Entry 8ADL (electron microscopy, 2.95 A resolution); this record covers chains Q and O of the 22 polymer chains in the assembly.

Chain Q:
Protein: Maintenance of telomere capping protein 5
From: Saccharomyces cerevisiae
UniProt: Q03897 (WDR59_YEAST); residue numbers follow UniProt; this construct covers 1-1148
Chain sequence (1148 residues; row label = number of the first residue in the row):
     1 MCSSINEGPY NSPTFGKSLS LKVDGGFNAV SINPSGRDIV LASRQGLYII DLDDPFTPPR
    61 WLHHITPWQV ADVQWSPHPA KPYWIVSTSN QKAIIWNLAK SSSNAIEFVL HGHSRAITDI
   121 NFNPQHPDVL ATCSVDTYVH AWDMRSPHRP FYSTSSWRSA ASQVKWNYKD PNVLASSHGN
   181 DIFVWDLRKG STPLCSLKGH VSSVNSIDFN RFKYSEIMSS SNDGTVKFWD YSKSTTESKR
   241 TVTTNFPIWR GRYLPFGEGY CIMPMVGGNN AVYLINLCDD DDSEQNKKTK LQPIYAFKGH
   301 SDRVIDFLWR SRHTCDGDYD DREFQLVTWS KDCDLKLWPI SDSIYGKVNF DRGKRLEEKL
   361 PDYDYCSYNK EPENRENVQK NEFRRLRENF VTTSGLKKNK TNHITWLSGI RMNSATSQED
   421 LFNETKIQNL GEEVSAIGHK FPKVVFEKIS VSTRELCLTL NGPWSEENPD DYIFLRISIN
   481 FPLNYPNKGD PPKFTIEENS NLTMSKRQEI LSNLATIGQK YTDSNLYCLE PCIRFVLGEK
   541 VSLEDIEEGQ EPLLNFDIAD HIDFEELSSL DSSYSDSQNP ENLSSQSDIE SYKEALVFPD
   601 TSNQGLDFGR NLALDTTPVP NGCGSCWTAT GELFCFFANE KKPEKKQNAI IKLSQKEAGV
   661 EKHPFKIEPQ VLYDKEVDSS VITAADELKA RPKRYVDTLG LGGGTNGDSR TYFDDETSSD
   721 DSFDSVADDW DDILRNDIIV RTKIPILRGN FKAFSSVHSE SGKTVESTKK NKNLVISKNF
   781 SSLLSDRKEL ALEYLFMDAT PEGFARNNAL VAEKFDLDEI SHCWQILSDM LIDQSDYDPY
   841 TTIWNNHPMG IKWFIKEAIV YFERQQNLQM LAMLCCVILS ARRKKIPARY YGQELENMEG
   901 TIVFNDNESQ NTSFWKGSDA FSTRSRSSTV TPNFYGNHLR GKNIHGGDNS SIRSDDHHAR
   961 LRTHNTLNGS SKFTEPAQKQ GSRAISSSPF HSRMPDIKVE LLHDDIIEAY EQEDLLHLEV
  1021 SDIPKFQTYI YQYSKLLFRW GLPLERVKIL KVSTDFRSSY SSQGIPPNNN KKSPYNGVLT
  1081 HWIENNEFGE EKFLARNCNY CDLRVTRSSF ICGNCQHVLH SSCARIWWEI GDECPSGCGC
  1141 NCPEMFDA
Disordered / not traced: 1-7, 281-285, 375-382, 397-399, 414-426, 540-615, 640-771, 884-993, 1062-1072, 1148
UniProt features mapped onto this chain:
  - modified residue: S759 (Phosphoserine)
Metal / ion sites: Zn2+ site 1: C1098, C1101, H1120, C1123; Zn2+ site 2: C1112, C1115, C1140, C1142; Zn2+ site 3: C1115, H1117, C1134, C1138

Chain O:
Protein: SEH-associated protein 4
From: Saccharomyces cerevisiae
UniProt: P38164 (SEA4_YEAST); residue numbers follow UniProt; this construct covers 1-1038
Chain sequence (1038 residues; row label = number of the first residue in the row):
     1 MGLIKKVTHW SYDNLIDYLS VNPTRDEVTH YKVDPENESD ESIIKLHTVK DFGSITCLDY
    61 SESEIGMIGV GEKNGYLRIF NISGQNSSSP ASHAPVGLNA NNETSMTNAS GGKAAQAENI
   121 VGSVSNLKDT QGYPVSETNY DIRVRAKKQR CINSLGINTN GLIAMGLDRN KHDSSLQIWD
   181 MNYHDDSHET INPMFSYCTN ESIVSLKFLN DTSVLAASTK FLKEIDVRSP NPIYQHPTRL
   241 TYDIKLNPFN DWQFSTYGDD GTLAIWDRRK LSDQASLGDL NVASPLLTFE KLVGSGAASR
   301 KYMNSCFRWS CVRNNEFATL HRGDTIKRWR LGYYCDSNRD IAADDDNEMN IENLFVSSVH
   361 DTNTMYDRVA TFDYIPRSNN GTSLICMRQS GTIYRMPISE VCSKAILNNR NSLLLSNFEN
   421 TEIDEIRVNN EHEKSNLENV KTILKNLSFE DLDVSEDYFP SGHDEPNNEI EYSELSEEEN
   481 EGSNDVLDSK RGFELFWKPE KLLEKDISVI MRTRASLGYG LDPMNTVEMI DSSKNLQNNA
   541 YIRNTWRWIA IAKASVDDGT MVSGDLDLGY EGVIGIWNGI NGISNQDRYR QETILSDKQL
   601 NKEMEKIIKL RRKNRDRNSP IANAAGSPKY VQRRLCLIIS GWDLSRSDYE DKYNIIMKNG
   661 HYEKAAAWAV FFGDIPKAVE ILGSAKKERL RLIATAIAGY LAYKDLPGNN AWRQQCRKMS
   721 SELDDPYLRV IFAFIADNDW WDILYEPAIS LRERLGVALR FLNDTDLTTF LDRTSSTVIE
   781 NGELEGLILT GITPNGIDLL QSYVNKTSDV QSAALISIFG SPRYFRDQRV DEWIQTYRDM
   841 LKSWELFSMR ARFDVLRSKL SRTKTGVLTA DIKPRQIYIQ CQNCKQNINT PRTSSPSSAV
   901 STSAGNYKNG EAYRRNNADY KKFNTGSSEA QAADEKPRHK YCCPHCGSSF PRCAICLMPL
   961 GTSNLPFVIN GTQSRDPMQT EDSQDGANRE LVSRKLKLNE WFSFCLSCNH GMHAGHAEEW
  1021 FDRHNVCPTP GCTCQCNK
Disordered / not traced: 1, 84-139, 274-282, 338-349, 430-495, 535-536, 581-594, 614-625, 892-939, 964-994, 1038
UniProt features mapped onto this chain:
  - modified residue (Phosphoserine): S123, S136
Metal / ion sites: Zn2+ site 1: C881, C884, C943, C946; Zn2+ site 2: C953, C956, H1013, H1016; Zn2+ site 3: C1005, C1008, C1034, C1036; Zn2+ site 4: C1008, H1010, C1027, C1032

Interface between chain Q and chain O:
Pairs across the interface - 121 pairs, chain Q then chain O:
  L795(Q) - R1023(O)
  M797(Q) - H1024(O)
  D798(Q) - R1023(O)
  F1038(Q) - I955(O)
  F1038(Q) - C956(O)
  P1043(Q) - I955(O)  hydrophobic
  L1044(Q) - I955(O)  hydrophobic
  L1044(Q) - E1019(O)
  L1044(Q) - W1020(O)  hydrophobic
  R1046(Q) - A954(O)
  V1047(Q) - A954(O)
  V1047(Q) - I955(O)  hydrophobic
  V1047(Q) - W1020(O)  hydrophobic
  V1047(Q) - P1028(O)
  K1048(Q) - W1020(O)
  K1048(Q) - R1023(O)
  K1048(Q) - H1024(O)
  K1051(Q) - C1027(O)  hydrogen bond (side chain-backbone)
  K1051(Q) - T1029(O)  hydrogen bond (side chain-backbone)
  K1051(Q) - C1032(O)  hydrogen bond (side chain-backbone)
  T1054(Q) - P1030(O)
  T1054(Q) - G1031(O)
  P1074(Q) - P951(O)
  P1074(Q) - R952(O)  hydrogen bond (backbone-backbone)
  Y1075(Q) - P951(O)  hydrophobic
  Y1075(Q) - R952(O)
  Y1075(Q) - C953(O)
  Y1075(Q) - A954(O)  hydrophobic
  Y1075(Q) - L957(O)
  Y1075(Q) - H1010(O)
  Y1075(Q) - T1029(O)
  Y1075(Q) - P1030(O)
  N1076(Q) - P951(O)
  G1077(Q) - C881(O)
  G1077(Q) - Q882(O)
  V1078(Q) - I879(O)  hydrophobic
  V1078(Q) - Q880(O)
  V1078(Q) - P951(O)
  V1078(Q) - F1004(O)  hydrophobic
  V1078(Q) - N1009(O)
  L1079(Q) - Q880(O)  hydrogen bond (backbone-backbone)
  L1079(Q) - Q882(O)
  L1079(Q) - N1009(O)
  T1080(Q) - I877(O)
  T1080(Q) - Y878(O)
  T1080(Q) - L1006(O)
  T1080(Q) - N1009(O)
  H1081(Q) - I877(O)
  H1081(Q) - Y878(O)  hydrogen bond (backbone-backbone)
  H1081(Q) - Q880(O)  hydrogen bond
  W1082(Q) - Q876(O)
  W1082(Q) - I877(O)  hydrophobic
  W1082(Q) - L1006(O)  hydrophobic
  I1083(Q) - R875(O)
  I1083(Q) - Q876(O)  hydrogen bond (backbone-backbone)
  I1083(Q) - Y878(O)  hydrophobic
  N1085(Q) - R875(O)  hydrogen bond (side chain-backbone)
  L1094(Q) - K873(O)  hydrogen bond (backbone-side chain)
  L1094(Q) - Q876(O)
  A1095(Q) - Q876(O)  hydrogen bond (backbone-side chain)
  N1097(Q) - Q876(O)  hydrogen bond (backbone-side chain)
  N1099(Q) - R850(O)  hydrogen bond (backbone-side chain)
  N1099(Q) - K873(O)
  N1099(Q) - Q876(O)  hydrogen bond
  Y1100(Q) - F847(O)
  Y1100(Q) - S848(O)  hydrogen bond (side chain-backbone)
  Y1100(Q) - R850(O)  hydrogen bond (backbone-side chain)
  C1101(Q) - F847(O)
  D1102(Q) - K842(O)  salt bridge
  V1105(Q) - L1006(O)  hydrophobic
  T1106(Q) - L1006(O)
  T1106(Q) - S1007(O)  hydrogen bond (backbone-side chain)
  R1107(Q) - C1005(O)
  R1107(Q) - S1007(O)
  R1107(Q) - Q1035(O)
  R1107(Q) - C1036(O)
  S1108(Q) - S1003(O)  hydrogen bond
  S1108(Q) - F1004(O)
  S1108(Q) - C1005(O)
  S1108(Q) - C1036(O)
  S1109(Q) - S1003(O)
  S1109(Q) - F1004(O)  hydrogen bond (backbone-backbone)
  S1109(Q) - L1006(O)
  F1110(Q) - W1001(O)  hydrophobic
  I1111(Q) - I877(O)  hydrophobic
  G1113(Q) - N889(O)
  G1113(Q) - P891(O)
  N1114(Q) - R875(O)  hydrogen bond (backbone-side chain)
  N1114(Q) - P891(O)
  C1115(Q) - R875(O)
  Q1116(Q) - R875(O)
  Q1116(Q) - Q876(O)  hydrogen bond (backbone-backbone)
  Q1116(Q) - I877(O)
  H1117(Q) - K873(O)  hydrogen bond (side chain-backbone)
  H1117(Q) - P874(O)
  H1117(Q) - Q876(O)
  V1118(Q) - Q876(O)  hydrogen bond (backbone-side chain)
  V1118(Q) - I877(O)  hydrophobic
  S1121(Q) - S1003(O)
  A1124(Q) - W1001(O)  hydrophobic
  R1125(Q) - E1018(O)  salt bridge
  W1127(Q) - A851(O)  hydrophobic
  W1128(Q) - L996(O)
  I1130(Q) - S848(O)
  C1134(Q) - V855(O)
  P1135(Q) - A851(O)  hydrophobic
  P1135(Q) - D854(O)
  G1137(Q) - S858(O)  hydrogen bond (backbone-side chain)
  G1137(Q) - L868(O)
  G1137(Q) - I872(O)
  C1138(Q) - I872(O)  hydrophobic
  G1139(Q) - R862(O)
  P1143(Q) - L996(O)  hydrophobic
  E1144(Q) - K995(O)  salt bridge
  F1146(Q) - N889(O)
  F1146(Q) - L996(O)  hydrophobic
  F1146(Q) - E1000(O)
  F1146(Q) - W1001(O)  hydrophobic
  D1147(Q) - N889(O)
  D1147(Q) - G961(O)
  D1147(Q) - S963(O)
Other interface residues (no listed pair), chain Q (60 interface residues in all): R1096, D1132, E1133
Other interface residues (no listed pair), chain O (63 interface residues in all): R838, R852, N887, T962, F1002, V1026, C1034

In short:
60 residues of chain Q and 63 residues of chain O are in contact; the contacts include 24 hydrogen bonds and 3
salt bridges. Polar contacts include D1102(Q)-K842(O), R1125(Q)-E1018(O) and E1144(Q)-K995(O). C1098(Q),
C1101(Q), H1120(Q) and C1123(Q) coordinate Zn2+ site 1.
Chain Q is Maintenance of telomere capping protein 5 and chain O is SEH-associated protein 4, both from
Saccharomyces cerevisiae; the structure, Cryo-EM structure of the SEA complex, was determined by electron
microscopy (same publication as 8AE6).
